7R72 - chains 1 and R of the 24 polymer chains in the assembly; structure by electron microscopy, 3.07 A resolution.

== Chain 1 ==
Molecule: 25S rRNA
Source organism: Saccharomyces cerevisiae BY4741
Sequence (641 nucleotides; numbered 820 to 3372; 1912 numbers in that range are skipped by the numbering (no residue carries them; nothing is unmodelled there); the number before each row is that of its first residue):
   820 AUGCCUGAAU AGGGUGAAGC CAGAGGAAAC UCUGGUGGAG GCUCG
   893 CGAAUUUGGG UAU
  1446 AGUAGCAAAU AUUCAAAUGA GAACUUUGAA GACUGAAGUG GGGAAAGGUU CCACGUCAAC
  1506 AGCAGUUGGA CGUGGGUUAG UCGAUCCUAA GAGAUG
  1552 GUUUCAAAGG CCUGAUU
  1574 CAGGCCACCA UCGAAAGGGA AUCCGGUUAA GAUUCCGGAA CCUGGAUAUG GAUUCUUCAC
  1634 GGUAACGUAA CUGAAUGUGG AGACGUCGGC GCGAGCCCUG GGAGGAGUUA UCUUUUCUUC
  1694 UUAACAGCUU AUCACCCCGG AAUUGGUUUA UCCGGAGAUG GGGUCUUAUG GCUGGAAGAG
  1754 GCCAGCACCU UUGCUGGCUC CGGUGCGCUU GUGACGGCCC GUGAAAAUCC ACAGGAAGGA
  1814 AUAGUUUUCA UGCCAGGUCG UACUG
  1853 UCUCCAAGGU GAACAGCCUC UAGUUGAUAG AA
  1916 UCCGUAACUU CGGGAUAAGG AUUGGCUCUA AGGGUCGGGU AGUGAGGGCC UUGGUCA
  2050 CGGCCUUGG
  2080 CUUGCUACAA UUAACGAUCA ACUUAGAACU GGUACGGACA A
  2347 UAUCUAGCGA
  3061 GGCUGUCUGA UCAGGCAUUG C
  3333 GUAAGCAGUA GAGUAGCC
  3356 GUUACGAUCU GCUGAGA

== Chain R ==
Name: 60S ribosomal protein L19-A
Source organism: Saccharomyces cerevisiae BY4741
UniProtKB: P0CX82 (RL19A_YEAST); numbering as in UniProt (aligned over 1-189)
Chain sequence (189 residues; numbered 1 to 189; the number before each row is that of its first residue):
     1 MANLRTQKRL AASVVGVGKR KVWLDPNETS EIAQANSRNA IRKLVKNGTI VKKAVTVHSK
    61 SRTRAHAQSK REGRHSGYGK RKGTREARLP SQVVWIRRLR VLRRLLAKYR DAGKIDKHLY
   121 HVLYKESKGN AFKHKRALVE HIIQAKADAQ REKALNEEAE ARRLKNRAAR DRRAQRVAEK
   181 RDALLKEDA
Not modelled in the structure: 1, 61-87, 163-189
Curated features (UniProtKB/Swiss-Prot):
  - modified residue (Phosphoserine): Ser-30, Ser-37, Ser-91
  - cross-link (Glycyl lysine isopeptide (Lys-Gly)): Lys-21 (interchain with G-Cter in ubiquitin), Lys-53 (interchain with G-Cter in ubiquitin), Lys-60 (interchain with G-Cter in ubiquitin), Lys-146 (interchain with G-Cter in ubiquitin), Lys-186 (interchain with G-Cter in ubiquitin)

== Chain 1 / chain R interface ==
Contacting residue pairs - 125 pairs, chain 1 then chain R:
  C839(1) / Lys-128(R)  sugar contact
  C840(1) / Lys-125(R)  hydrogen bond to the sugar
  C840(1) / Lys-128(R)  sugar contact
  C840(1) / Gly-129(R)  hydrogen bond to the sugar
  A841(1) / Lys-125(R)  sugar contact
  A841(1) / Gly-129(R)  sugar contact
  G853(1) / Gly-129(R)  hydrogen bond to the base
  G853(1) / Asn-130(R)  sugar contact
  G854(1) / Trp-95(R)  sugar contact
  G854(1) / Asn-130(R)  sugar contact
  U855(1) / Trp-95(R)  sugar contact
  G856(1) / Gln-92(R)  hydrogen bond to the phosphate
  G857(1) / Gln-92(R)  phosphate contact
  A1462(1) / Ala-2(R)  sugar contact
  U1463(1) / Ala-2(R)  sugar contact
  U1470(1) / Arg-5(R)  hydrogen bond to the phosphate
  U1471(1) / Ala-2(R)  sugar contact
  U1471(1) / Asn-3(R)  sugar contact
  U1471(1) / Leu-4(R)  hydrogen bond to the sugar
  U1471(1) / Arg-5(R)  salt bridge to the phosphate
  U1472(1) / Lys-8(R)  phosphate contact
  U1472(1) / Leu-24(R)  hydrogen bond to the sugar
  U1472(1) / Pro-26(R)  sugar contact
  G1473(1) / Lys-8(R)  salt bridge to the phosphate
  G1473(1) / Val-22(R)  phosphate contact
  G1473(1) / Trp-23(R)  hydrogen bond to the phosphate
  G1473(1) / Leu-24(R)  hydrogen bond to the phosphate
  G1473(1) / Pro-26(R)  sugar contact
  A1474(1) / Trp-23(R)  phosphate contact
  A1474(1) / Lys-53(R)  salt bridge to the phosphate
  A1498(1) / Thr-6(R)  hydrogen bond to the phosphate
  U1512(1) / Arg-5(R)  sugar contact
  G1513(1) / Arg-5(R)  salt bridge to the phosphate
  U1600(1) / Arg-42(R)  salt bridge to the phosphate
  U1601(1) / Arg-38(R)  salt bridge to the phosphate
  U1601(1) / Asn-39(R)  phosphate contact
  U1601(1) / Arg-42(R)  salt bridge to the phosphate
  A1602(1) / Arg-9(R)  hydrogen bond to the sugar
  A1602(1) / Leu-10(R)  sugar contact
  A1602(1) / Asn-36(R)  sugar contact
  A1602(1) / Ser-37(R)  phosphate contact
  A1602(1) / Arg-38(R)  hydrogen bond to the phosphate
  A1603(1) / Arg-9(R)  salt bridge to the phosphate
  A1603(1) / Arg-38(R)  salt bridge to the phosphate
  G1662(1) / Gln-92(R)  sugar contact
  C1663(1) / Ile-96(R)  sugar contact
  C1663(1) / Arg-100(R)  hydrogen bond to the sugar
  G1664(1) / Arg-100(R)  salt bridge to the phosphate
  C1671(1) / Lys-60(R)  salt bridge to the phosphate
  U1689(1) / Val-57(R)  base contact
  U1689(1) / Ser-59(R)  sugar contact
  C1690(1) / Val-55(R)  sugar contact
  C1690(1) / Thr-56(R)  sugar contact
  C1690(1) / Val-57(R)  sugar contact
  C1690(1) / His-58(R)  sugar contact
  C1690(1) / Lys-60(R)  phosphate contact
  U1691(1) / Lys-60(R)  salt bridge to the phosphate
  U1716(1) / His-118(R)  hydrogen bond to the base
  U1717(1) / His-118(R)  phosphate contact
  G1718(1) / Lys-117(R)  sugar contact
  G1718(1) / His-118(R)  salt bridge to the phosphate
  G1718(1) / His-121(R)  salt bridge to the phosphate
  G1719(1) / Arg-110(R)  salt bridge to the phosphate
  G1719(1) / Tyr-120(R)  phosphate contact
  G1719(1) / His-121(R)  salt bridge to the phosphate
  U1720(1) / Arg-110(R)  salt bridge to the phosphate
  U1720(1) / Tyr-120(R)  hydrogen bond to the phosphate
  U1720(1) / His-121(R)  base contact
  U1720(1) / Tyr-124(R)  stacking on the base
  U1720(1) / Lys-125(R)  base contact
  U1721(1) / Arg-103(R)  salt bridge to the phosphate
  U1721(1) / Tyr-124(R)  hydrogen bond to the phosphate
  U1721(1) / Lys-128(R)  base contact
  U1722(1) / Trp-95(R)  hydrogen bond to the sugar
  U1722(1) / Ile-96(R)  sugar contact
  U1722(1) / Leu-99(R)  phosphate contact
  U1722(1) / Arg-100(R)  salt bridge to the phosphate
  U1722(1) / Arg-103(R)  salt bridge to the phosphate
  A1723(1) / Leu-99(R)  phosphate contact
  A1723(1) / Arg-103(R)  salt bridge to the phosphate
  A1723(1) / Lys-128(R)  salt bridge to the phosphate
  U1724(1) / Lys-125(R)  base contact
  U1724(1) / Lys-128(R)  salt bridge to the phosphate
  C1755(1) / Lys-52(R)  salt bridge to the phosphate
  A1760(1) / Lys-46(R)  base contact
  U1764(1) / Asn-39(R)  hydrogen bond to the base
  U1764(1) / Lys-43(R)  salt bridge to the phosphate
  U1765(1) / Lys-46(R)  hydrogen bond to the base
  G1766(1) / Lys-46(R)  base contact
  C1779(1) / Arg-88(R)  hydrogen bond to the base
  C1779(1) / Leu-89(R)  sugar contact
  C1779(1) / Pro-90(R)  base contact
  C1779(1) / Val-93(R)  sugar contact
  C1779(1) / Arg-97(R)  salt bridge to the phosphate
  G1860(1) / Lys-60(R)  sugar contact
  G1861(1) / Lys-60(R)  sugar contact
  U1871(1) / His-58(R)  sugar contact
  C1872(1) / Val-55(R)  phosphate contact
  C1872(1) / Thr-56(R)  sugar contact
  U1873(1) / Arg-20(R)  salt bridge to the phosphate
  U1873(1) / Lys-21(R)  salt bridge to the phosphate
  U1873(1) / Val-55(R)  phosphate contact
  U1873(1) / Thr-56(R)  phosphate contact
  A1874(1) / Val-17(R)  phosphate contact
  A1874(1) / Gly-18(R)  phosphate contact
  A1874(1) / Arg-20(R)  salt bridge to the phosphate
  A1874(1) / Lys-21(R)  salt bridge to the phosphate
  G1875(1) / Gly-18(R)  phosphate contact
  G1875(1) / Lys-19(R)  hydrogen bond to the phosphate
  G1875(1) / Arg-20(R)  hydrogen bond to the base
  U1876(1) / Lys-19(R)  salt bridge to the phosphate
  U1924(1) / His-134(R)  salt bridge to the phosphate
  U1924(1) / Arg-136(R)  salt bridge to the phosphate
  U1925(1) / His-134(R)  phosphate contact
  C1926(1) / Val-101(R)  phosphate contact
  G1927(1) / Val-101(R)  phosphate contact
  G1927(1) / Arg-104(R)  salt bridge to the phosphate
  G1927(1) / Lys-135(R)  hydrogen bond to the base
  G1928(1) / Lys-108(R)  phosphate contact
  G1928(1) / Lys-135(R)  base contact
  G1929(1) / Lys-108(R)  salt bridge to the phosphate
  G1929(1) / Tyr-109(R)  hydrogen bond to the base
  A1930(1) / Lys-114(R)  sugar contact
  C3067(1) / His-58(R)  phosphate contact
  U3068(1) / His-58(R)  salt bridge to the phosphate
Interface residues without a listed pair, chain 1 (67 interface residues in all): C1497, A1679, G1680, A1715, C1923, G3069
Interface residues without a listed pair, chain R (67 interface residues in all): Asp-25, Ala-54, Ser-91, Glu-126, Ala-131, Val-139

== Summary ==
The chain 1/chain R interface involves 67 residues from each chain, with 24 hydrogen bonds, 36 salt bridges
and 1 aromatic stacking contact. Polar pairs include G853(1)/Gly-129(R), U1716(1)/His-118(R) and
U1764(1)/Asn-39(R).
Chain 1 is 25S rRNA and chain R is 60S ribosomal protein L19-A, both from Saccharomyces cerevisiae BY4741; the
structure, State E1 nucleolar 60S ribosome biogenesis intermediate - Spb4 local model, was determined by
electron microscopy (same publication as 7NAD and 7U0H).
